6R8B - chains D and B of the 4 polymer chains in the assembly; structure by electron microscopy, 3.10 A resolution.

Chain D (and B):
Name: Glucose-1-phosphate adenylyltransferase
Organism: Escherichia coli
Notes: EC 2.7.7.27; chain B of this document is another copy of the same molecule, construct and numbering; everything in this record applies to it too
Reference sequence: P0A6V1 (GLGC_ECOLI); residue numbers follow UniProt; this construct covers 1-431
Amino-acid sequence (431 residues; row label = number of the first residue in the row):
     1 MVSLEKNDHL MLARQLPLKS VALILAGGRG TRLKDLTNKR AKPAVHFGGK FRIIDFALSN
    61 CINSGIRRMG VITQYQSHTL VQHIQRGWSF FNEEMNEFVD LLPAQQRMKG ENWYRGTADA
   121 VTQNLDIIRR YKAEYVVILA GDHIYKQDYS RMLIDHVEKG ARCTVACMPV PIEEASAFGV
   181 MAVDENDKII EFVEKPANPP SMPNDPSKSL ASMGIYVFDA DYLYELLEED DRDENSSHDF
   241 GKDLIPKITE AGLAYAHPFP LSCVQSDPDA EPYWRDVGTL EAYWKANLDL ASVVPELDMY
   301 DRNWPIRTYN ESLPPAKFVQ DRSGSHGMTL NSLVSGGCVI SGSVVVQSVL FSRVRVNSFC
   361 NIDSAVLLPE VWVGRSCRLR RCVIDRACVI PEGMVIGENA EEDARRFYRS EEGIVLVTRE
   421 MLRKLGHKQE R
Not modelled in the structure: 1-9
Ligand contacts: 1,6-di-O-phosphono-beta-D-fructofuranose (FBP): K39, R40, H46, R52, T79, R386, A387, R419, E420, R423
UniProt features mapped onto this chain:
  - binding site (beta-D-fructose 1,6-bisphosphate): K39, R419 to R423, Q429 to R431
  - binding site (AMP): R40, H46, R52, R130, E370, R386
  - binding site (alpha-D-glucose 1-phosphate): Y114, G179, E194, K195, S212
  - site (Could play a key role in the communication between the regulatory and the substrate sites): Q74, W113
Reported in the primary citation:
  - binding site for 1,6-di-O-phosphono-beta-D-fructofuranose: K39, R40, H46 to R52, R386, R419 to L425
  - mutagenesis - R40A: decreased binding to ATP (citing earlier work)
  - mutagenesis - K39A, R40A, H46A, R52A, P103A (1.5 fold), Q106A, R107A, W113A (1.5 fold), Y114A (1.5 fold), R115A, R130A, R386A, R419A, R423A: decreased catalytic activity on 1,6-di-O-phosphono-beta-D-fructofuranose (citing earlier work)
  - mutagenesis - P103A, W113A, Y114A: increased catalytic activity on AMP (citing earlier work)
  - catalytic residues: R32, K42, K195 (by similarity / conservation)
  - self-association interface (contacts with another copy of this molecule); pairs are residue here / residue on that copy: R67-R67
  - mutagenesis - R130A, R423A: decreased binding to 1,6-di-O-phosphono-beta-D-fructofuranose (citing earlier work)
  - mutagenesis - Y114A: decreased catalytic activity on FBP (citing earlier work)

How chain D and chain B interact:
Residue-residue contacts (27):
  S77(D) - P103(B)
  H78(D) - D100(B)
  H78(D) - L101(B)
  H78(D) - L102(B)
  H78(D) - P103(B)
  H78(D) - I127(B)
  Q82(D) - D100(B)
  Q85(D) - S89(B)
  Q85(D) - V99(B)  hydrogen bond (side chain-backbone)
  Q85(D) - L101(B)
  R86(D) - E93(B)
  S89(D) - Q85(B)
  S89(D) - S89(B)  hydrogen bond
  E93(D) - R86(B)
  E93(D) - Y309(B)
  E94(D) - Y309(B)
  V99(D) - Q85(B)  hydrogen bond (backbone-side chain)
  D100(D) - H78(B)  salt bridge
  D100(D) - Q82(B)
  L101(D) - H78(B)
  L101(D) - Q85(B)
  L102(D) - H78(B)
  P103(D) - S77(B)
  P103(D) - H78(B)
  I127(D) - H78(B)
  Y309(D) - E93(B)
  Y309(D) - E94(B)
Interface residues without a listed pair, chain D (23 interface residues in all): Q76, V81, I84, F98, Q105, M108, E311, S312
Interface residues without a listed pair, chain B (22 interface residues in all): V81, I84, F98, Q105, M108, E311, S312

In short:
The interface between chain D and chain B involves 23 residues on one side and 22 on the other; the contacts
include 3 hydrogen bonds and 1 salt bridge. Polar contacts include D100(D)-H78(B), Q85(D)-V99(B) and
S89(D)-S89(B). The paper reports catalytic residues R32(D), K42(D) and K195(D); K39A, R40A and H46A of chain
D, among others, reduce catalytic activity on 1,6-di-O-phosphono-beta-D-fructofuranose; 14 substitutions were
tested in all.
Chain D and chain B are both Glucose-1-phosphate adenylyltransferase (Escherichia coli); the structure,
Escherichia coli AGPase in complex with FBP, was determined by electron microscopy, deposited together with
6R8U.
